PDB entry 7MDT | electron microscopy, 3.60 A resolution | chains A and D of the 8 polymer chains in the assembly

[Chain A]
Protein: Surface protein gp120
From: Human immunodeficiency virus 1
UniProt: Q2N0S6 (Q2N0S6_9HIV1); the construct lacks a stretch of the UniProt sequence and is renumbered around it, so the offset changes along the chain: 31-141 = UniProt 30-140; 150-185 = UniProt 141-176; 189-309 = UniProt 188-308; 312-323 = UniProt 309-320; 2 more segments
Sequence (513 residues; numbered -1 to 513 plus 12 insertion-coded residues; 14 numbers in that range are skipped by the numbering (no residue carries them; nothing is unmodelled there); the number before each row is that of its first residue; a row labelled like 185A-185K holds insertion residues (185A, then the next letters in order); numbers below 1 keep their minus sign (Met-1 is residue -1)):
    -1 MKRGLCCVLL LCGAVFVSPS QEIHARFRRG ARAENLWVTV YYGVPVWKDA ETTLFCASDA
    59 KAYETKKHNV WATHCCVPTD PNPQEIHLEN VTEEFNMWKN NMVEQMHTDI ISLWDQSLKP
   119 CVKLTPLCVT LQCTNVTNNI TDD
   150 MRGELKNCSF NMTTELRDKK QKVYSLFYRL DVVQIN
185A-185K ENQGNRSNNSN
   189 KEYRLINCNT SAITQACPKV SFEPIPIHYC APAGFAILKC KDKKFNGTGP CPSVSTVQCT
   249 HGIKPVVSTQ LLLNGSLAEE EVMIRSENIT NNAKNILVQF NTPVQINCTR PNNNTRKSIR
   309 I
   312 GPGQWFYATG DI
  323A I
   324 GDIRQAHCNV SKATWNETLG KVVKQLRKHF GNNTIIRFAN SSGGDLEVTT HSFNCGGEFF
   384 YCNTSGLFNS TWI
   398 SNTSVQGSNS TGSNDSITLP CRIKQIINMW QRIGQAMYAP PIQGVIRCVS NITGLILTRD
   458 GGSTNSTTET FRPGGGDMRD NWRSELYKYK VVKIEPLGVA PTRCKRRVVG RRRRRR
Unresolved in the structure: -1 to 32, 58-64, 185A-185K, 398-411, 506-513
Construct notes: initiating methionine (-1); expression tag (0-30, 512-513); conflict Lys64 (Glu63 in Q2N0S6), Cys73 (Ala72 in Q2N0S6), Trp316 (Ala313 in Q2N0S6), Asn332 (Thr330 in Q2N0S6), Cys501 (Ala498 in Q2N0S6), Arg509 (Glu506 in Q2N0S6), Arg510 (Lys507 in Q2N0S6)
Disulfide bonds: Cys54-Cys73, Cys119-Cys205, Cys126-Cys196, Cys131-Cys157, Cys218-Cys247, Cys228-Cys239, Cys296-Cys331, Cys378-Cys445, Cys385-Cys418
Covalently attached groups: N-acetylglucosamine (NAG) linked to Asn88, Asn137, Asn156, Asn160, Asn197, Asn234, Asn262, Asn276, Asn295, Asn301, Asn332, Asn339, Asn355, Asn363, Asn386, Asn392, Asn448, Asn462; glycan linked to Asn133

[Chain D]
Protein: Transmembrane protein gp41
From: Human immunodeficiency virus 1
UniProt: Q2N0S6 (Q2N0S6_9HIV1); residues 512-664 here correspond to UniProt positions 509-661 (UniProt number = residue number - 3)
Sequence (153 residues; row label = number of the first residue in the row):
   512 AVGIGAVFLG FLGAAGSTMG AASMTLTVQA RNLLSGIVQQ QSNLLRAPEC QQHLLKLTVW
   572 GIKQLQARVL AVERYLRDQQ LLGIWGCSGK LICCTNVPWN SSWSNRNLSE IWDNMTWLQW
   632 DKEISNYTQI IYGLLEESQN QQEKNEQDLL ALD
Unresolved in the structure: 512-520, 547-567, 664
Construct notes: conflict Pro559 (Ile556 in Q2N0S6), Cys561 (Ala558 in Q2N0S6), Cys605 (Thr602 in Q2N0S6)
Disulfide bonds: Cys598-Cys604

[Chain A / chain D interface]
Residue-residue contacts - 10 pairs, chain A then chain D:
  Thr37(A) - Gln658(D)
  Tyr39(A) - Gln658(D)  hydrogen bond
  Thr499(A) - Gln658(D)
  Arg500(A) - Ala662(D)
  Cys501(A) - Leu661(D)
  Cys501(A) - Ala662(D)
  Lys502(A) - Leu661(D)
  Arg504(A) - Leu660(D)
  Arg504(A) - Leu661(D)
  Arg504(A) - Leu663(D)  hydrogen bond (side chain-backbone)

[In short]
7 residues of chain A face 5 of chain D across their interface, with 2 hydrogen bonds. Polar contacts include
Tyr39(A)-Gln658(D) and Arg504(A)-Leu663(D). N-acetylglucosamine is covalently linked to Asn88(A), Asn137(A),
Asn156(A), Asn160(A), Asn197(A) and Asn234(A) and 12 more.
Chain A is Surface protein gp120 and chain D is Transmembrane protein gp41, both from Human immunodeficiency
virus 1; the structure, BG505 SOSIP.v5.2 in complex with the monoclonal antibody Rh4O9.8 (as Fab fragment),
was determined by electron microscopy, deposited together with 7MDU and 7MEP.
